PDB entry 7XOV | electron microscopy, 3.00 A resolution | chains A and N of the 5 polymer chains in the assembly

Chain A:
Protein: Isoform Gnas-2 of Guanine nucleotide-binding protein G(s) subunit alpha isoforms short
From: Homo sapiens
UniProtKB: P63092-2 (GNAS2_HUMAN); the author numbering skips numbers that UniProt does not, so the offset changes along the chain: 1-60 = UniProt 1-60; 75-394 = UniProt 61-380
Chain sequence (380 residues; numbered 1 to 394; 14 numbers in that range are skipped by the numbering (no residue carries them; nothing is unmodelled there); the number before each row is that of its first residue):
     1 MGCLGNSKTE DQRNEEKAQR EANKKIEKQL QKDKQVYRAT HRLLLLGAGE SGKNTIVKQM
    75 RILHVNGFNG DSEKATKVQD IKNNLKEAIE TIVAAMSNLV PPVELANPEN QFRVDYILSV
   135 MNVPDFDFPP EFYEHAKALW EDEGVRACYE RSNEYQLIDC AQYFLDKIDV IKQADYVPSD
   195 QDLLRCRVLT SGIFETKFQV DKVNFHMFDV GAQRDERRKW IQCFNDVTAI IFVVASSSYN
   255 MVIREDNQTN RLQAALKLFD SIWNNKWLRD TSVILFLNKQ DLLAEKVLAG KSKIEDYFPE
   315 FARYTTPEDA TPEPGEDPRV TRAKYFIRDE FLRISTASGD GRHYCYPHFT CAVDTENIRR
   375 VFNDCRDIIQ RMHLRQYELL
Not modelled in the structure: 1-10, 75-204, 252-261, 304-306
Differences from the reference sequence: engineered mutation Asn54 (Ser in P63092-2), Ala226 (Gly212 in P63092-2), Ala268 (Glu254 in P63092-2), Lys271 (Asn257 in P63092-2), Asp274 (Lys260 in P63092-2), Lys280 (Arg266 in P63092-2), Asp284 (Thr270 in P63092-2), Thr285 (Ile271 in P63092-2)

Chain N:
Protein: Nanobody 35
Notes: antibody fragment or engineered binder
Chain sequence (126 residues; numbered 1 to 126; the number before each row is that of its first residue):
     1 QVQLQESGGG LVQPGGSLRL SCAASGFTFS NYKMNWVRQA PGKGLEWVSD ISQSGASISY
    61 TGSVKGRFTI SRDNAKNTLY LQMNSLKPED TAVYYCARCP APFTRDCFDV TSTTYAYRGQ
   121 GTQVTV
Disulfides: Cys22-Cys96, Cys99-Cys107

Interface between chain A and chain N:
Residue-residue contacts (21):
  Arg232(A) with Pro100(N); Phe108(N); Tyr115(N)
  Gln262(A) with Lys43(N)
  Thr263(A) with Glu46(N)
  Asn264(A) with Glu46(N), hydrogen bond (backbone-side chain); Thr61(N)
  Gln267(A) with Trp47(N); Thr61(N)
  Lys271(A) with Trp47(N); Asp50(N), salt bridge
  Ser275(A) with Cys107(N); Phe108(N)
  Asn278(A) with Arg105(N); Asp106(N)
  Asn279(A) with Asp106(N); Phe108(N)
  Tyr311(A) with Gly62(N); Ser63(N), hydrogen bond (backbone-backbone)
  Pro313(A) with Gly62(N)
  Glu314(A) with Lys65(N), salt bridge
Also at the interface, not in a pair above, chain A (18 interface residues in all): Glu230, Arg231, Ile235, Lys280, Asp310, Ser352
Also at the interface, not in a pair above, chain N (16 interface residues in all): Gly44, Asp109

In short:
The interface between chain A and chain N involves 18 residues on one side and 16 on the other, with 2
hydrogen bonds and 2 salt bridges. Polar pairs include Lys271(A)-Asp50(N), Glu314(A)-Lys65(N) and
Asn264(A)-Glu46(N).
Chain A is Isoform Gnas-2 of Guanine nucleotide-binding protein G(s) subunit alpha isoforms short (Homo
sapiens) and chain N is Nanobody 35; the structure, Structural insights into human brain gut peptide
cholecystokinin receptors, was determined by electron microscopy together with 8IA7, 7XOU and 7XOW from the
same study.
